Entry 6GEF (X-ray diffraction, 2.75 A resolution); this record covers chains A and F of the 6 polymer chains in the assembly.

Chain A (and F):
Name: Type IV secretion system protein DotB
From: Yersinia pseudotuberculosis IP 31758
Notes: chain F of this document is another copy of the same molecule, construct and numbering; everything in this record applies to it too
UniProt: A0A0U1QTI9 (A0A0U1QTI9_YERP3); residue numbers follow UniProt; this construct covers 2-387
Amino-acid sequence (402 residues; row label = number of the first residue in the row; numbers below 1 keep their minus sign (Met-13 is residue -13)):
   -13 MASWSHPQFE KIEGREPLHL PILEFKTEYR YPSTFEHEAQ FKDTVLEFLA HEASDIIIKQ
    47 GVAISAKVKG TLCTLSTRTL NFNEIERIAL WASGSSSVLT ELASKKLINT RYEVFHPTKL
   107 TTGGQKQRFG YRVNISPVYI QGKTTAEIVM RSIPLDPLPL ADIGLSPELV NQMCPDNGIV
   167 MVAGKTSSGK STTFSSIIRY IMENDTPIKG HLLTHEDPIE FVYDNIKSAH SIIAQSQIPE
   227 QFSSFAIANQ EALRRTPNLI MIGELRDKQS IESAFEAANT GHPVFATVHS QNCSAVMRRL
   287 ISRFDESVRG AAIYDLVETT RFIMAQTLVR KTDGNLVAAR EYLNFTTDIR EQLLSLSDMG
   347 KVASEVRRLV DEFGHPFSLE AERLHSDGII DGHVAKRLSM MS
Not modelled in the structure: -13 to 0 (chain F: -13 to 2)
Differences from the reference sequence: initiating methionine (-13); expression tag (-12 to 1, 388)
What the authors report for this chain:
  - contacts within the chain: Ser173-Ser177, Ser174-Thr178
  - conformationally variable residues (helix shift): Ser173

How chain A and chain F interact:
Residue-residue contacts (62; chain A residue first):
  Gly196(A) with Leu58(F)
  His197(A) with Ile43(F); Glu133(F), salt bridge
  Leu199(A) with Glu133(F)
  Ile205(A) with Tyr125(F), hydrophobic
  Asp210(A) with Gln127(F), hydrogen bond (side chain-backbone)
  Ser214(A) with His5(F)
  Ala215(A) with His5(F); Leu6(F); Pro7(F)
  His216(A) with Leu58(F)
  Ile218(A) with Val48(F), hydrophobic; Ser51(F); Leu58(F), hydrophobic
  Ile219(A) with Lys45(F), hydrogen bond (backbone-side chain)
  Ala220(A) with Val124(F), hydrophobic; Glu133(F)
  Gln221(A) with Val124(F); Tyr125(F), hydrogen bond (backbone-backbone)
  Ser222(A) with Pro123(F), hydrogen bond (side chain-backbone)
  Pro225(A) with Lys91(F), hydrogen bond (backbone-side chain)
  Glu226(A) with Lys91(F), hydrogen bond (backbone-side chain)
  Gln227(A) with Lys91(F); Pro123(F); Val124(F); Tyr125(F); Thr130(F)
  Phe228(A) with Ser122(F)
  Ser229(A) with Lys91(F)
  Ile233(A) with Leu93(F), hydrophobic
  Gln236(A) with Thr172(F)
  Glu237(A) with Leu93(F); Asn95(F), hydrogen bond; Asn120(F), hydrogen bond
  Leu239(A) with Thr172(F)
  Arg240(A) with Asn95(F), hydrogen bond; Arg118(F); Asn120(F)
  Arg241(A) with Asn120(F); Ser122(F), hydrogen bond; Glu133(F), salt bridge; Val135(F)
  Thr242(A) with Asp41(F), hydrogen bond; Lys53(F), hydrogen bond; Val135(F)
  Asn244(A) with Lys53(F), hydrogen bond
  Glu262(A) with Lys171(F); Thr172(F); Ser173(F), hydrogen bond
  Asn265(A) with Arg316(F), hydrogen bond (backbone-side chain)
  Thr266(A) with Ser173(F); Arg316(F)
  Ala297(A) with Arg383(F); Met386(F); Met387(F)
  Tyr300(A) with His379(F), hydrogen bond (side chain-backbone); Val380(F); Lys382(F); Arg383(F); Met386(F), hydrophobic
  Asp301(A) with Arg383(F), salt bridge
  Leu340(A) with His379(F)
Other interface residues (no listed pair), chain A (39 interface residues in all): Lys213, Gly267, Ser293, Val294, Gly296, Glu304
Other interface residues (no listed pair), chain F (38 interface residues in all): Gly56, Ser90, Ile94, Ile126, Ser388

Summary:
39 residues of chain A and 38 residues of chain F are in contact; the contacts include 16 hydrogen bonds and 3
salt bridges. Among the polar pairs are His197(A)-Glu133(F), Arg241(A)-Glu133(F) and Asp301(A)-Arg383(F). The
paper reports conformational variability at Ser173(A); contacts within the chain involving Ser173(A),
Ser177(A) and Ser174(A) among others.
Chain A and chain F are both Type IV secretion system protein DotB (Yersinia pseudotuberculosis IP 31758); the
structure, X-ray structure of the Yersinia pseudotuberculosis ATPase DotB, was determined by X-ray diffraction
(same publication as 6GEB).
